PDB entry 7PY8 | electron microscopy, 3.80 A resolution | chains D and G of the 9 polymer chains in the assembly

[Chain D]
Protein: DNA-directed RNA polymerase subunit beta'
From: Escherichia coli
Notes: EC 2.7.7.6
UniProtKB: P0A8T8 (RPOC_ECO57); residue numbers follow UniProt; this construct covers 1-1407
Amino-acid sequence (1407 residues; row label = number of the first residue in the row):
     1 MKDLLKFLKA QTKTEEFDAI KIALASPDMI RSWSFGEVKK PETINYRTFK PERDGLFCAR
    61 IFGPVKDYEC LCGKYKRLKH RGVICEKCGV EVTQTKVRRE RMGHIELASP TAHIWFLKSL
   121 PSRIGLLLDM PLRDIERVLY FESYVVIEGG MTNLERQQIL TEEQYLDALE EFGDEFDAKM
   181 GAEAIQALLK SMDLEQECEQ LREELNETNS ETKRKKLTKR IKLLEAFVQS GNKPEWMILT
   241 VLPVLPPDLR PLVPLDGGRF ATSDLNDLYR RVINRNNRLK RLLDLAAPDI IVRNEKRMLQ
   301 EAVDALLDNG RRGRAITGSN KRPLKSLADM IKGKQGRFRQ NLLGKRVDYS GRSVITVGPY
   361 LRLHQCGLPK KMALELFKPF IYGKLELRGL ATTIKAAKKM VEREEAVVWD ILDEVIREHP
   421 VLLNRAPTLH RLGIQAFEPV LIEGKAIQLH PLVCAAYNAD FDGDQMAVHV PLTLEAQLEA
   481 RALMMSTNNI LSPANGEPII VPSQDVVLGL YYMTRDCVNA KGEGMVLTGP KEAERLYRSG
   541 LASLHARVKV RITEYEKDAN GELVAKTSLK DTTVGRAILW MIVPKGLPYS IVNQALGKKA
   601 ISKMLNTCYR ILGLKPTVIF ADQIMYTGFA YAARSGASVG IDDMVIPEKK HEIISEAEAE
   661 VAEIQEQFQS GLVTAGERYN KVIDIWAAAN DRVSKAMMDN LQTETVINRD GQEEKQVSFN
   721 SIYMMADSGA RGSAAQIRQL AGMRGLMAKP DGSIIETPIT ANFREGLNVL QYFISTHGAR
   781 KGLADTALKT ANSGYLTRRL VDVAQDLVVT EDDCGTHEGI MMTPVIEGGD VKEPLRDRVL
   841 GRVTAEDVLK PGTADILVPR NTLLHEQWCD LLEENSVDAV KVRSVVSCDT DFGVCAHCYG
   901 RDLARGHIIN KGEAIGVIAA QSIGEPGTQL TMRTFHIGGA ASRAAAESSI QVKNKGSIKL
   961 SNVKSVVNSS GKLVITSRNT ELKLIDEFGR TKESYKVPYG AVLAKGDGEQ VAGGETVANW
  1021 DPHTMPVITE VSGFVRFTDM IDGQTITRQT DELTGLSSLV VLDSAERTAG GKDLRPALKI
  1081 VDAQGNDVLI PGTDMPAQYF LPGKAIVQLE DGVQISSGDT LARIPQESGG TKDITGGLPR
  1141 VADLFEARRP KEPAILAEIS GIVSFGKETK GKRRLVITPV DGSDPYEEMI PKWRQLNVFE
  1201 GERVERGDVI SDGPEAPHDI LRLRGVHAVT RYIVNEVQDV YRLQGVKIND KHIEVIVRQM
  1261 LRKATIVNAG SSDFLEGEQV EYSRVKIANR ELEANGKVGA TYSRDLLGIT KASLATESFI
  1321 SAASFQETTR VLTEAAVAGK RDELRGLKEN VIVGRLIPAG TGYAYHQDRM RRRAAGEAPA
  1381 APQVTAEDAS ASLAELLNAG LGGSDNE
Not modelled in the structure: 1-15, 934-947, 1127-1135, 1374-1407
Ion coordination: Zn2+ site 1: Cys-70, Cys-72, Cys-88; Mg2+: Asp-460 (shared with 1 residue of chain R); Zn2+ site 2: Cys-814, Cys-888, Cys-895, Cys-898
Curated features (UniProtKB/Swiss-Prot):
  - binding site (Zn(2+)): Cys-70, Cys-72, Cys-85, Cys-88, Cys-814, Cys-888, Cys-895, Cys-898
  - binding site (Mg(2+)): Asp-460, Asp-462, Asp-464
  - modified residue: Lys-972 (N6-acetyllysine)

[Chain G]
Protein: Transcription termination/antitermination protein NusG
From: Escherichia coli
UniProtKB: P0AFG0 (NUSG_ECOLI); numbering as in UniProt (aligned over 1-181)
Amino-acid sequence (181 residues; row label = number of the first residue in the row):
     1 MSEAPKKRWY VVQAFSGFEG RVATSLREHI KLHNMEDLFG EVMVPTEEVV EIRGGQRRKS
    61 ERKFFPGYVL VQMVMNDASW HLVRSVPRVM GFIGGTSDRP APISDKEVDA IMNRLQQVGD
   121 KPRPKTLFEP GEMVRVNDGP FADFNGVVEE VDYEKSRLKV SVSIFGRATP VELDFSQVEK
   181 A
Not modelled in the structure: 124-181

[Chain D / chain G interface]
Pairs across the interface - 15 pairs, chain D then chain G:
  Glu-163(D) with Arg-99(G), salt bridge
  Leu-282(D) with Phe-65(G), hydrophobic
  Leu-285(D) with Phe-64(G); Arg-114(G)
  Ala-287(D) with Glu-107(G)
  Pro-288(D) with Glu-107(G)
  Asp-289(D) with Glu-107(G)
  Ile-290(D) with Ile-93(G); Gly-94(G); Pro-102(G)
  Ile-291(D) with Val-11(G), hydrophobic; Phe-65(G), hydrophobic; Tyr-68(G), hydrophobic
  Asn-294(D) with Tyr-68(G), hydrogen bond; Ile-93(G)
Other interface residues (no listed pair), chain D (12 interface residues in all): Arg-278, Ala-286, Glu-295
Other interface residues (no listed pair), chain G (11 interface residues in all): Pro-66

[In short]
The interface between chain D and chain G involves 12 residues on one side and 11 on the other; the contacts
include 1 hydrogen bond and 1 salt bridge. Polar pairs include Glu-163(D)/Arg-99(G) and Asn-294(D)/Tyr-68(G).
Chain D is DNA-directed RNA polymerase subunit beta' and chain G is Transcription termination/antitermination
protein NusG, both from Escherichia coli; the structure, CryoEM structure of E.coli RNA polymerase elongation
complex bound to NusG (NusG-EC in less-swiveled conformation), was determined by electron microscopy,
deposited together with 7PY0, 7PY1, 7PY3, 7PY5, 7PY6, 7PY7 and 4 further entries.
